PDB entry 6P3D | X-ray diffraction, 2.11 A resolution | chain A

Chain A:
Protein: Serine/threonine-protein kinase B-raf
Source organism: Homo sapiens
Notes: EC 2.7.11.1; fragment: kinase domain residues 448-721
UniProt: P15056 (BRAF_HUMAN); residue numbers follow UniProt; this construct covers 448-721
Chain sequence (297 residues; row label = number of the first residue in the row):
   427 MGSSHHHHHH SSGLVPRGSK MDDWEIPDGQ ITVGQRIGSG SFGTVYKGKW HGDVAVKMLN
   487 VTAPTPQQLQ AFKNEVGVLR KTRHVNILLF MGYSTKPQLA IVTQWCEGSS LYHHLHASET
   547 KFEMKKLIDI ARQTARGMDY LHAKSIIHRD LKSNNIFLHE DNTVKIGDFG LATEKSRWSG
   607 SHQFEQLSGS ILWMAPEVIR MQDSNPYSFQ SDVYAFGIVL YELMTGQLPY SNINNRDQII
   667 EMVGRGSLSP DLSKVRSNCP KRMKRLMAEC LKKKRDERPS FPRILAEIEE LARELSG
Disordered / not traced: 427-445, 601-613, 723
Differences from the reference sequence: initiating methionine (427); expression tag (428-447, 722-723); conflict Ala543 (Ile in P15056), Ser544 (Ile in P15056), Lys551 (Ile in P15056), Arg562 (Gln in P15056), Asn588 (Leu in P15056), Glu600 (Val in P15056), Ser630 (Lys in P15056), Glu667 (Phe in P15056), Ser673 (Tyr in P15056), Arg688 (Ala in P15056), Ser706 (Leu in P15056), Arg709 (Gln in P15056), Glu713 (Ser in P15056), Glu716 (Leu in P15056), Glu720 (Ser in P15056)
Small-molecule neighbours: Ponatinib (0LI; 3-(imidazo[1,2-b]pyridazin-3-ylethynyl)-4-methyl-N-{4-[(4-methylpiperazin-1-yl)methyl]-3-(trifluoromethyl)phenyl}benzam ide): Ile463, Val471, Ala481, Val482, Lys483, Glu501, Val504, Leu505, Thr508, Ile513, Leu514, Ile527, Thr529, Gln530, Trp531, Cys532, Leu567, Ile572, Ile573, His574, Arg575, Asp576, Phe583, Ile592, Gly593, Asp594, Phe595, Leu597
From the paper describing this entry:
  - binding site for Ponatinib: Glu501, Ile573, His574, Arg575, Asp594, Phe595
  - contacts within the chain: Lys483-Glu501 (salt bridge)
  - conformationally variable residues (loop rearrangement): Glu600

Overview:
Ligands of chain A: Ponatinib. The paper reports a binding site for Ponatinib at Glu501, Ile573 and His574
among others; conformational variability at Glu600.
Chain A is Serine/threonine-protein kinase B-raf (Homo sapiens); the structure, The co-crystal structure of
BRAF(V600E) with ponatinib, was determined by X-ray diffraction together with 6P7G from the same study.
